Entry 9VM1 (X-ray diffraction, 2.45 A resolution); this record covers chains A and B of the 4 polymer chains in the assembly.

[Chain A]
Name: GTP-binding nuclear protein Ran
Source organism: Homo sapiens
Notes: EC 3.6.5.-
UniProt: P62826 (RAN_HUMAN); residues 1-216 here = UniProt positions 1-216
Chain sequence (235 residues; row label = number of the first residue in the row; numbers below 1 keep their minus sign (Gly-18 is residue -18)):
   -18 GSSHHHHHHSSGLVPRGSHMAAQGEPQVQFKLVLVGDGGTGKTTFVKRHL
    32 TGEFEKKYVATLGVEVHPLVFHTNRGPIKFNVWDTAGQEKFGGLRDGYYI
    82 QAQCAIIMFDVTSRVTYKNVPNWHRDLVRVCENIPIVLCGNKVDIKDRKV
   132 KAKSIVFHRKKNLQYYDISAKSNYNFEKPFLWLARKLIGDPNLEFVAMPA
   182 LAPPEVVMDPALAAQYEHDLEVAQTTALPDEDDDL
Unresolved in the structure: -18 to 7
Differences from the reference sequence: expression tag (-18 to 0)
Swiss-Prot annotation at these positions:
  - region: Lys37 to Val45 (Switch-I), Gly68 to Gln84 (Switch-II), Asp211 to Leu216 (Interaction with RANBP1)
  - binding site (GTP): Asp18 to Thr25, Glu36 to Thr42, Gly68, Asn122 to Asp125, Ser150 to Lys152
  - site: Gln69 (Essential for GTP hydrolysis)
  - modified residue: Ala2 (N-acetylalanine), Thr24 (Phosphothreonine), Lys37 (N6-acetyllysine), Lys60 (N6-acetyllysine), Lys71 (N6-acetyllysine), Lys99 (N6-acetyllysine), Lys134 (N6-acetyllysine), Lys159 (N6-acetyllysine)
  - cross-link (Glycyl lysine isopeptide (Lys-Gly)): Lys71 (interchain with G-Cter in SUMO2), Lys152 (interchain with G-Cter in SUMO2)
  - mutagenesis: Gly19 (G19V: Blocks DNA replication; when associated with L-69), Thr24 (T24L: Has low binding affinity for GTP and GDP. Almost completely abolishes interaction with BIRC5; T24N: Has low binding affinity for GTP and GDP. Decreases nuclear import of proteins and RNA ...), Thr25 (T25A: Minor effect on the interaction with the alpha phosphate group of bound GTP), Lys37 (K37Q: Mimics acetylation; enhances the nuclear export of RELA/p65; K37R: Decreased acetylation), Tyr39 (Y39A: Abolishes steric hindrance that traps the essential Q-69 in an unreactive position, and causes slow GTP hydrolysis in wild-type ...), Gln69 (Q69L: Strongly decreased GTPase activity. Probably locked in the GTP-bound form. Loss of interaction with NUTF2. Decreases nuclear location and leads to cytoplasmic location during interphase ...), Glu70 (E70A: Strongly decreases the relase of bound GDP), Arg76 (R76E: Probable loss of interaction with NUTF2. Loss of transport to the nucleus), Lys134 (K134Q: Loss of normal mitotic chromosome segregation and defective mitotic spindle orientation; K134R: Loss of normal mitotic chromosome segregation and formation of sister chromatid bridges), Asp211 to Leu216 (No effect on GTPase activity. Abolishes interaction with RANBP1)
Bound ions: Mg2+: Thr24, Thr42 (together with GTP)
Residues lining bound ligands: GTP (guanosine-5'-triphosphate): Gly17, Asp18, Gly19, Gly20, Thr21, Gly22, Lys23, Thr24, Thr25, Phe35, Glu36, Lys37, Lys38, Tyr39, Val40, Ala41, Thr42, Thr66, Ala67, Gly68, Gln69, Asn122, Lys123, Asp125, Ile126, Ser150, Ala151, Lys152

[Chain B]
Name: Ran-specific GTPase-activating protein 1
Source organism: Saccharomyces cerevisiae S288C
UniProt: P41920 (YRB1_YEAST); numbering as in UniProt (aligned over 62-201)
Chain sequence (143 residues; each row starts with the number of its first residue):
    59 GGSDIHFEPVVHLEKVDVKTMEEDEEVLYKVRAKLFRFDADAKEWKERGT
   109 GDCKFLKNKKTNKVRILMRRDKTLKICANHIIAPEYTLKPNVGSDRSWVY
   159 ACTADIAEGEAEAFTFAIRFGSKENADKFKEEFEKAQEINKKA
Unresolved in the structure: 59-79, 201
Differences from the reference sequence: expression tag (59-61)

[Interface between chain A and chain B]
Pairs across the interface - 91 pairs, chain A then chain B:
  Arg29(A) with Glu105(B), salt bridge
  Thr32(A) with Glu105(B); Arg106(B); Arg128(B), hydrogen bond (backbone-side chain)
  Gly33(A) with Glu105(B); Arg106(B); Arg128(B)
  Glu34(A) with Lys104(B), salt bridge; Glu105(B), hydrogen bond (backbone-backbone)
  Val51(A) with Lys133(B), hydrogen bond (backbone-side chain)
  Phe52(A) with Thr131(B); Lys133(B)
  Phe157(A) with Asp129(B); Thr131(B)
  Glu158(A) with Lys130(B)
  Phe176(A) with Lys130(B); Thr131(B); Leu132(B)
  Val177(A) with Leu132(B)
  Ala178(A) with Arg127(B); Leu132(B)
  Met179(A) with Arg127(B), hydrogen bond (backbone-side chain); Ile134(B)
  Ala181(A) with Arg123(B), hydrogen bond (backbone-side chain); Leu125(B), hydrophobic; Ile134(B), hydrophobic
  Leu182(A) with Arg123(B), hydrogen bond (backbone-side chain); Asn137(B), hydrogen bond (backbone-side chain); Ile164(B)
  Ala183(A) with Ile164(B)
  Pro184(A) with Arg123(B); Asn137(B); His138(B); Ile139(B); Ile164(B), hydrophobic
  Pro185(A) with Ile139(B); Ala162(B), hydrophobic; Ile164(B); Ala169(B), hydrophobic
  Glu186(A) with Lys121(B), salt bridge; Ile139(B)
  Val187(A) with Ala141(B), hydrophobic; Glu143(B); Tyr144(B); Thr161(B)
  Met189(A) with Glu143(B); Tyr144(B), hydrophobic; Thr161(B)
  Tyr197(A) with Ala171(B)
  Leu201(A) with Val157(B), hydrophobic; Ala159(B); Thr173(B)
  Val203(A) with Phe96(B), hydrophobic
  Ala204(A) with Trp103(B), hydrogen bond (backbone-side chain); Asn149(B), hydrogen bond (backbone-side chain); Thr173(B)
  Gln205(A) with Lys147(B); Pro148(B); Asn149(B), hydrogen bond (backbone-side chain); Val150(B), hydrogen bond (backbone-backbone)
  Thr206(A) with Val150(B)
  Thr207(A) with Phe96(B); Lys101(B), hydrogen bond; Trp103(B), hydrogen bond (backbone-side chain); Asn149(B), hydrogen bond (backbone-side chain)
  Ala208(A) with Trp103(B); Asn149(B)
  Leu209(A) with Trp103(B), hydrophobic; Asn149(B), hydrogen bond (backbone-side chain); Ser155(B); Ala175(B), hydrophobic; Arg177(B)
  Pro210(A) with Phe94(B), hydrophobic; Trp103(B); Arg177(B), hydrogen bond (backbone-side chain)
  Asp211(A) with Arg177(B), hydrogen bond (backbone-side chain)
  Glu212(A) with Gly151(B); Ser152(B), hydrogen bond; Arg154(B), salt bridge; Arg177(B), salt bridge
  Asp214(A) with Arg154(B), hydrogen bond (backbone-side chain)
  Asp215(A) with Arg154(B), hydrogen bond (backbone-side chain); Gly179(B)
  Leu216(A) with Arg90(B); Ala91(B), hydrophobic; Lys92(B), hydrogen bond (backbone-side chain); Thr108(B); Arg154(B); Arg177(B), hydrogen bond (backbone-side chain); Phe178(B); Gly179(B)
Also at the interface, not in a pair above, chain A (41 interface residues in all): His30, Leu31, Phe35, Leu50, Pro180, Asp200
Also at the interface, not in a pair above, chain B (51 interface residues in all): Asp153, Tyr158, Glu166

[Summary]
Chain A and chain B form an interface of 41 and 51 residues respectively; the contacts include 22 hydrogen
bonds and 5 salt bridges. Among the polar pairs are Arg29(A)-Glu105(B), Glu34(A)-Lys104(B) and
Glu186(A)-Lys121(B). Chain A binds GTP.
Chain A is GTP-binding nuclear protein Ran (Homo sapiens) and chain B is Ran-specific GTPase-activating
protein 1 (Saccharomyces cerevisiae S288C); the structure, MVM NS2 mutant Nm42 in complex with
CRM1-Ran-RanBP1, was determined by X-ray diffraction (same publication as 6A38, 6A3A, 6A3B, 6A3C and 6A3E).
